Entry 6LY9 (electron microscopy, 3.93 A resolution); this record covers chains N and O of the 16 polymer chains in the assembly.

== Chain N ==
Name: V-type ATP synthase subunit I
Source organism: Thermus thermophilus HB8
UniProt: Q5SIT6 (Q5SIT6_THET8); residues 1-652 here = UniProt positions 1-652
Sequence (652 residues; row label = number of the first residue in the row):
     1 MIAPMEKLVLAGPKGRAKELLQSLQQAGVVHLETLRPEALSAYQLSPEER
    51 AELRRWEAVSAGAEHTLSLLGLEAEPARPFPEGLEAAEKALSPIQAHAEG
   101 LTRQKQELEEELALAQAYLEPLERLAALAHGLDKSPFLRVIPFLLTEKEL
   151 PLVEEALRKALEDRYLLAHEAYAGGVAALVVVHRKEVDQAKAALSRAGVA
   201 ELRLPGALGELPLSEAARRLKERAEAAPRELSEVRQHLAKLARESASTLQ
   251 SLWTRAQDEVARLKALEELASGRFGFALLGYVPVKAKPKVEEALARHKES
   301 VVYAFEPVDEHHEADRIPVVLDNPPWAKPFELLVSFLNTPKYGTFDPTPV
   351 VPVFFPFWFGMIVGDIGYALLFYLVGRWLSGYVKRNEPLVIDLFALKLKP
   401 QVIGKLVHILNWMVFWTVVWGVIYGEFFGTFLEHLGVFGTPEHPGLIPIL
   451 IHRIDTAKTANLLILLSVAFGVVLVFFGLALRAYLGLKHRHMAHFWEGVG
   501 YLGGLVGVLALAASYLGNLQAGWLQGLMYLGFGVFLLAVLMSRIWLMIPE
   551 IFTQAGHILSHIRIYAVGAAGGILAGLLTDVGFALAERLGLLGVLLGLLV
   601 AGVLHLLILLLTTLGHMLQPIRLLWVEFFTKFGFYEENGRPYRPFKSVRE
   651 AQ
Disordered / not traced: 1-3
Reported in the primary citation:
  - conformationally variable residues (helix shift): Leu119, Ala246

== Chain O ==
Name: V-type ATP synthase, subunit K
Source organism: Thermus thermophilus HB8
UniProt: Q5SIT7 (Q5SIT7_THET8); residues -18 to 80 here correspond to UniProt positions 1-99 (UniProt number = residue number + 19)
Sequence (99 residues; row label = number of the first residue in the row; numbers below 1 keep their minus sign (Met-18 is residue -18)):
   -18 MKKLLVTVLLAVFGALAFAAEEAAASGGLDRGLIAVGMGLAVGLAALGTG
    32 VAQARIGAAGVGAIAEDRSNFGTALIFLLLPETLVIFGLLIAFILNGRL
Disordered / not traced: -18 to 7

== How chain N and chain O interact ==
Residue-residue contacts (11; chain N residue first):
  Tyr515(N) with Asn77(O)
  Leu546(N) with Ile57(O), hydrophobic
  Pro549(N) with Leu60(O); Glu63(O)
  Glu550(N) with Leu60(O)
  Phe552(N) with Glu63(O); Leu70(O), hydrophobic
  Thr553(N) with Leu60(O); Glu63(O), hydrogen bond
  Tyr635(N) with Arg49(O), hydrogen bond (backbone-side chain)
  Glu636(N) with Arg49(O)
Interface residues without a listed pair, chain O (10 interface residues in all): Val66, Ile67, Phe74, Gly78

== In short ==
The interface between chain N and chain O involves 8 residues on one side and 10 on the other; the contacts
include 2 hydrogen bonds. Among the polar pairs are Thr553(N)-Glu63(O) and Tyr635(N)-Arg49(O). The paper
reports conformational variability at Leu119(N) and Ala246(N).
Chain N is V-type ATP synthase subunit I and chain O is V-type ATP synthase, subunit K, both from Thermus
thermophilus HB8; the structure, The membrane-embedded Vo domain of V/A-ATPase from Thermus thermophilus, was
determined by electron microscopy together with 6LY8 from the same study.
